Entry 8CNR (X-ray diffraction, 1.45 A resolution); this record covers chain A.

# Chain A
Molecule: Hybrid cluster protein from the thermophilic methanogen Methanothermococcus thermolithotrophicus
Organism: Methanothermococcus thermolithotrophicus DSM 2095
Notes: EC 1.7.99.1
Sequence (548 residues; each row starts with the number of its first residue):
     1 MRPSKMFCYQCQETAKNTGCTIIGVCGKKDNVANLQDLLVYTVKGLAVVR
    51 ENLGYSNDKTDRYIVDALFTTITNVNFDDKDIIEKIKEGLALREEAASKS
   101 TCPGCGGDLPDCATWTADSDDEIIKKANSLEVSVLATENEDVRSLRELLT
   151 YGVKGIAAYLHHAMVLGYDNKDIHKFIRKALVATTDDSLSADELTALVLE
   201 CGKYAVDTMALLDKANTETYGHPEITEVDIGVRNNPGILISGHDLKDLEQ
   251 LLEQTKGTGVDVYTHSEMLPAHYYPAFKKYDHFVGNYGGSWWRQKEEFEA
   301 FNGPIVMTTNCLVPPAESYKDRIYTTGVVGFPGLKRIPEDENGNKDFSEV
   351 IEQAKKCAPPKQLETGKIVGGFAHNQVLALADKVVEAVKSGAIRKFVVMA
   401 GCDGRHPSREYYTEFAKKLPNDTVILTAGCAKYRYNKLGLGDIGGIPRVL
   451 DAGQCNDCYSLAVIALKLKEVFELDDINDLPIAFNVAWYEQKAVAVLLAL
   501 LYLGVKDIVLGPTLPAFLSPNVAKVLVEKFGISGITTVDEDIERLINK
Bound ions: 4Fe-4S cluster Fe: Cys-8, Cys-11, Cys-20, Cys-26; Mg2+ site 1 near Ser-188 (its only coordinating residue here); fe4-s3 cluster Fe: His-243, Glu-267, Cys-311, Cys-402, Cys-430, Cys-455, Glu-490; Mg2+ site 2 near Glu-299 (its only coordinating residue here)
Small-molecule neighbours:
  - 2-ethoxyethanol (ETX): Lys-256, Lys-279, Tyr-280
  - fe4-s3 cluster (SF3): His-243, Ser-266, Glu-267, Trp-291, Asn-310, Cys-311, Gly-401, Cys-402, Asp-403, Gly-429, Cys-430, Cys-455, Tyr-489, Glu-490
  - 4Fe-4S cluster (SF4): Met-6, Cys-8, Tyr-9, Gln-10, Cys-11, Glu-13, Thr-14, Cys-20, Gly-24, Val-25, Cys-26, Lys-28, Thr-73
From the paper describing this entry:
  - fe4-s3 cluster coordination: Cys-402

# In short
Ligands of chain A: 4Fe-4S cluster, 2-ethoxyethanol and fe4-s3 cluster. Cys-8, Cys-11, Cys-20 and Cys-26
coordinate a 4Fe-4S cluster Fe ion. His-243, Glu-267, Cys-311, Cys-402, Cys-430 and Cys-455 coordinate a
fe4-s3 cluster Fe ion. From the paper: fe4-s3 cluster coordination by Cys-402.
Chain A is Hybrid cluster protein from the thermophilic methanogen Methanothermococcus thermolithotrophicus
(Methanothermococcus thermolithotrophicus DSM 2095); the structure, Hybrid Cluster Protein from the
thermophilic methanogen Methanothermococcus thermolithotrophicus as isolated in a reduced state at ..., was
determined by X-ray diffraction together with 8CNS from the same study.
